Entry 8XQO (electron microscopy, 2.77 A resolution); this record covers chains A and R of the 5 polymer chains in the assembly.

# Chain A
Molecule: Guanine nucleotide-binding protein G(i) subunit alpha-1
Organism: Homo sapiens
UniProt: P63096 (GNAI1_HUMAN); residue numbers follow UniProt; this construct covers 1-354
Amino-acid sequence (370 residues; each row starts with the number of its first residue; numbers below 1 keep their minus sign (Met-15 is residue -15)):
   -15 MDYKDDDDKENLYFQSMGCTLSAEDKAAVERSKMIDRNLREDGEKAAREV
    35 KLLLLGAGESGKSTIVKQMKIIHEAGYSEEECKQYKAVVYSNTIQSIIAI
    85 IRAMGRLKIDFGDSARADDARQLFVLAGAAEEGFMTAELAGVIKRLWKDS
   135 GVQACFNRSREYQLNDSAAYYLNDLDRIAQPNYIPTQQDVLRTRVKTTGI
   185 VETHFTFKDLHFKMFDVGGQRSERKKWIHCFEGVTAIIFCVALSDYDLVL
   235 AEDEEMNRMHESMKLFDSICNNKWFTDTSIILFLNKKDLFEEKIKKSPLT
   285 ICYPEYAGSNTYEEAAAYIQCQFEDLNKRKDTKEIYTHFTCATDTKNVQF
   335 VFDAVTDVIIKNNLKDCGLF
Unresolved in the structure: -15 to 2, 55-181
Construct notes: initiating methionine (-15); expression tag (-14 to 0)
Swiss-Prot annotation at these positions:
  - region: Lys35 to Thr48 (G1 motif), Asp173 to Thr181 (G2 motif), Phe196 to Arg205 (G3 motif), Ile265 to Asp272 (G4 motif), Thr324 to Thr329 (G5 motif)
  - binding site (GTP): Glu43 to Thr48, Ser151, Leu175 to Thr181, Asp200 to Gln204, Asn269 to Asp272, Ala326
  - binding site (Mg(2+)): Ser47, Thr181
  - modified residue: Arg178 (ADP-ribosylarginine), Gln204 (Deamidated glutamine), Cys351 (ADP-ribosylcysteine)
  - lipidation: Gly2 (N-myristoyl glycine), Cys3 (S-palmitoyl cysteine)
  - natural variant: Gly40 (G40C: In NEDHISB; G40R: In NEDHISB), Gly45 (G45D: In NEDHISB), Thr48 (T48I: In NEDHISB; T48K: In NEDHISB), Gln52 (Q52P: In NEDHISB), Ser75 (deletion: In NEDHISB; uncertain significance), Gln172 (deletion: In NEDHISB), Asp173 (D173V: In NEDHISB), Glu186 to Phe189 (deletion: In NEDHISB; uncertain significance), Cys224 (C224Y: In NEDHISB), Lys270 (K270N: In NEDHISB; K270R: In NEDHISB), Asp272 (D272G: In NEDHISB), Ala326 (A326P: In NEDHISB), 1 further natural variant entry in UniProt
  - mutagenesis: Gly42 (G42R: Abolishes switch to an activated conformation and dissociation from beta and gamma subunits upon GTP binding. Abolishes interaction with RGS family members), Glu116 (E116L: Enhances interaction (inactive GDP-bound) with RGS14), Gln147 (Q147L: Enhances interaction (inactive GDP-bound) with RGS14), Glu245 (E245L: Enhances interaction (inactive GDP-bound) with RGS14)

# Chain R
Molecule: Exo-alpha-sialidase, Taste receptor type 2 member 14, LgBiT
Organism: Clostridium perfringens
Notes: EC 3.2.1.18
UniProt: chimeric construct of Q59310, Q9NYV8: residues -455 to -4 from Q59310 (Q59310_CLOPF) positions 243-694 (UniProt number = residue number + 698); residues 2-317 from Q9NYV8 positions 2-317 (same numbers)
Amino-acid sequence (990 residues; row label = number of the first residue in the row; numbers below 1 keep their minus sign (Met-499 is residue -499)):
  -499 MKTIIALSYIFCLVFADYKDDDDAHHHHHHHHHHENLYFQSGRAVEGAVK
  -449 TEPVDLFHPGFLNSSNYRIPALFKTKEGTLIASIDARRHGGADAPNNDID
  -399 TAVRRSEDGGKTWDEGQIIMDYPDKSSVIDTTLIQDDETGRIFLLVTHFP
  -349 SKYGFWNAGLGSGFKNIDGKEYLCLYDSSGKEFTVRENVVYDKDSNKTEY
  -299 TTNALGDLFKNGTKIDNINSSTAPLKAKGTSYINLVYSDDDGKTWSEPQN
  -249 INFQVKKDWMKFLGIAPGRGIQIKNGEHKGRIVVPVYYTNEKGKQSSAVI
  -199 YSDDSGKNWTIGESPNDNRKLENGKIINSKTLSDDAPQLTECQVVEMPNG
  -149 QLKLFMRNLSGYLNIATSFDGGATWDETVEKDTNVLEPYCQLSVINYSQK
   -99 VDGKDAVIFSNPNARSRSNGTVRIGLINQVGTYENGEPKYEFDWKYNKLV
   -49 KPGYYAYSCLTELSNGNIGLLYEGTPSEEMSYIEMNLKYLESGANKGSAG
     1 SGGVIKSIFTFVLIVEFIIGNLGNSFIALVNCIDWVKGRKISSVDRILTA
    51 LAISRISLVWLIFGSWCVSVFFPALFATEKMFRMLTNIWTVINHFSVWLA
   101 TGLGTFYFLKIANFSNSIFLYLKWRVKKVVLVLLLVTSVFLFLNIALINI
   151 HINASINGYRRNKTCSSDSSNFTRFSSLIVLTSTVFIFIPFTLSLAMFLL
   201 LIFSMWKHRKKMQHTVKISGDASTKAHRGVKSVITFFLLYAIFSLSFFIS
   251 VWTSERLEENLIILSQVMGMAYPSCHSCVLILGNKKLRQASLSVLLWLRY
   301 MFKDGEPSGHKEFRESSGSGSSGSGSSGSGSSVFTLEDFVGDWEQTAAYN
   351 LDQVLEQGGVSSLLQNLAVSVTPIQRIVRSGENALKIDIHVIIPYEGLSA
   401 DQMAQIEEVFKVVYPVDDHHFKVILPYGTLVIDGVTPNMLNYFGRPYEGI
   451 AVFDGKKITVTGTLWNGNKIIDERLITPDGSMLFRVTINS
Unresolved in the structure: -499 to 1, 163-171, 218-225, 300-490
Construct notes: initiating methionine (-499); expression tag (-498 to -456); conflict Ser-305 (Gly393 in Q59310); linker (-3 to 1)
Ligand contacts: GOQ (8-methoxy-6-nitro-naphtho[1,2-e][1,3]benzodioxole-5-carboxylic acid): Ala100, Leu103, Gly104, Tyr107, Phe108, Ser194, Met197, Phe198, Leu201, Ala226, Gly229, Val230, Val233, Phe237, His276, Val279, Gly283
Swiss-Prot annotation at these positions:
  - binding site (cholesterol): Thr86, Trp89, Val180, Ser265, Met268
  - glycosylation (N-linked (GlcNAc...) asparagine): Asn153, Asn162, Asn171

# How chain A and chain R interact
Pairs across the interface - 26 pairs, chain A then chain R:
  Glu28(A) - Trp124(R)
  Arg32(A) - Trp124(R)
  Phe334(A) - Val216(R)  hydrophobic
  Asp337(A) - Lys211(R)  salt bridge
  Asp337(A) - Thr215(R)
  Thr340(A) - Asn113(R)
  Asp341(A) - His208(R)  salt bridge
  Asp341(A) - Met212(R)
  Ile344(A) - Ile111(R)
  Ile344(A) - Asn113(R)
  Ile344(A) - Met205(R)  hydrophobic
  Ile344(A) - His208(R)
  Asn347(A) - Lys110(R)  hydrogen bond (side chain-backbone)
  Asn347(A) - Ile111(R)
  Leu348(A) - Ile111(R)  hydrophobic
  Asp350(A) - Val44(R)
  Cys351(A) - Val44(R)
  Cys351(A) - Tyr107(R)
  Cys351(A) - Lys110(R)
  Cys351(A) - Ile111(R)  hydrophobic
  Gly352(A) - Asn284(R)
  Gly352(A) - Lys285(R)  hydrogen bond (backbone-backbone)
  Leu353(A) - Tyr107(R)  hydrophobic
  Leu353(A) - Ala226(R)
  Leu353(A) - Gly283(R)
  Phe354(A) - Lys285(R)
Interface residues without a listed pair, chain A (16 interface residues in all): Tyr320, Thr321
Interface residues without a listed pair, chain R (18 interface residues in all): Phe106, Lys123

# Overview
16 residues of chain A and 18 residues of chain R are in contact, with 2 hydrogen bonds and 2 salt bridges.
Polar contacts include Asp337(A)-Lys211(R), Asp341(A)-His208(R) and Asn347(A)-Lys110(R). Bound to chain R:
compound GOQ.
Here chain A is Guanine nucleotide-binding protein G(i) subunit alpha-1 (Homo sapiens) and chain R is
Exo-alpha-sialidase, Taste receptor type 2 member 14, LgBiT (Clostridium perfringens). Entry 8XQO (Structure
of human class T GPCR TAS2R14-Gi complex with Aristolochic acid A) was determined by electron microscopy,
deposited together with 8XQL, 8XQN, 8XQP, 8XQR, 8XQS, 8XQT and 8YKY.
